4K3I - chains C and F of the 6 polymer chains in the assembly; structure by X-ray diffraction, 2.00 A resolution.

== Chain C ==
Molecule: Methylamine dehydrogenase light chain
From: Paracoccus denitrificans
Notes: EC 1.4.9.1
UniProt: P22619 (DHML_PARDE); residues 1-131 here correspond to UniProt positions 58-188 (UniProt number = residue number + 57)
Amino-acid sequence (137 residues; each row starts with the number of its first residue):
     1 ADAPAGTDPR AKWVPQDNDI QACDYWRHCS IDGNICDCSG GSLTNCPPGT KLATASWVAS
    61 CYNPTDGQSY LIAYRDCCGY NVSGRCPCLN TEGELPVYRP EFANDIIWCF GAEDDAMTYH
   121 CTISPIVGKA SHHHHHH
Disordered / not traced: 1-6, 132-137
Cystine bridges: C23-C88, C29-C61, C36-C121, C38-C86, C46-C77, C78-C109
Covalent attachments: covalent link W57-W108
Modified residues: W57 (6,7-dihydroxy-l-tryptophan; TOQ)
Sequence notes: expression tag (132-137)
From the paper describing this entry:
  - post-translational modification sites: W108

== Chain F ==
Molecule: Methylamine dehydrogenase heavy chain
From: Paracoccus denitrificans
Notes: EC 1.4.99.3
UniProt: A1BB97 (A1BB97_PARDP); residues 2-386 here correspond to UniProt positions 33-417 (UniProt number = residue number + 31)
Amino-acid sequence (385 residues; row label = number of the first residue in the row):
     2 DAPEAETQAQ ETQGQAAARA AAADLAAGQD DEPRILEAPA PDARRVYVND PAHFAAVTQQ
    62 FVIDGEAGRV IGMIDGGFLP NPVVADDGSF IAHASTVFSR IARGERTDYV EVFDPVTLLP
   122 TADIELPDAP RFLVGTYPWM TSLTPDGKTL LFYQFSPAPA VGVVDLEGKA FKRMLDVPDC
   182 YHIFPTAPDT FFMHCRDGSL AKVAFGTEGT PEITHTEVFH PEDEFLINHP AYSQKAGRLV
   242 WPTYTGKIHQ IDLSSGDAKF LPAVEALTEA ERADGWRPGG WQQVAYHRAL DRIYLLVDQR
   302 DEWRHKTASR FVVVLDAKTG ERLAKFEMGH EIDSINVSQD EKPLLYALST GDKTLYIHDA
   362 ESGEELRSVN QLGHGPQVIT TADMG
Disordered / not traced: 2-10
Cystine bridges: C181-C196

== Chain C / chain F interface ==
Residue-residue contacts - 63 pairs, chain C then chain F:
  D17(C) with R20(F), salt bridge; A23(F)
  N18(C) with Q16(F); A19(F); R20(F)
  D19(C) with G15(F); Q16(F); A19(F)
  I20(C) with G15(F), hydrogen bond (backbone-backbone); A18(F), hydrophobic; A19(F), hydrophobic
  Q21(C) with Q14(F); G15(F); R70(F)
  R27(C) with A22(F)
  D37(C) with R70(F), salt bridge
  S39(C) with V71(F); G73(F); M74(F)
  G40(C) with L37(F); V71(F), hydrogen bond (backbone-backbone); I72(F)
  G41(C) with L37(F); R70(F), hydrogen bond (backbone-side chain)
  L43(C) with A22(F), hydrophobic
  T44(C) with P34(F)
  N45(C) with E33(F); P34(F); R35(F), hydrogen bond (side chain-backbone); L37(F)
  C46(C) with R35(F), hydrogen bond (backbone-backbone); I36(F); L37(F), hydrogen bond (backbone-backbone)
  P47(C) with I36(F)
  P48(C) with L37(F); A39(F); I72(F); T118(F); L119(F), hydrophobic
  G49(C) with T118(F), hydrogen bond (backbone-backbone)
  T50(C) with I36(F)
  K51(C) with L120(F)
  L52(C) with P34(F)
  N63(C) with L26(F)
  T65(C) with R20(F)
  D66(C) with L26(F)
  Y70(C) with L26(F)
  Y80(C) with M74(F), hydrogen bond (side chain-backbone); D76(F)
  N81(C) with V58(F); D76(F), hydrogen bond (backbone-side chain)
  V82(C) with Q60(F), hydrogen bond (backbone-side chain)
  S83(C) with Q60(F); M74(F)
  G84(C) with Q372(F)
  R85(C) with V71(F); V370(F); N371(F), hydrogen bond (side chain-backbone); Q372(F), hydrogen bond (side chain-backbone)
  C86(C) with Q372(F), hydrogen bond (backbone-side chain)
  P87(C) with Q372(F)
  H120(C) with M74(F)
  I126(C) with L26(F), hydrophobic
Other interface residues (no listed pair), chain C (40 interface residues in all): Y25, W26, C38, S42, R75, I123
Other interface residues (no listed pair), chain F (35 interface residues in all): D32, E38, F62, I75, V117, L373

== Summary ==
The interface between chain C and chain F involves 40 residues on one side and 35 on the other; the contacts
include 13 hydrogen bonds and 2 salt bridges. Polar contacts include D17(C)-R20(F), D37(C)-R70(F) and
G41(C)-R70(F). From the paper: a modification site at W108(C).
Here chain C is Methylamine dehydrogenase light chain and chain F is Methylamine dehydrogenase heavy chain,
both from Paracoccus denitrificans. Entry 4K3I (Crystal Structure of the Quinol Form of Methylamine
Dehydrogenase in Complex with the Diferrous Form of ...) was determined by X-ray diffraction.
